Entry 1MHZ (X-ray diffraction, 2.70 A resolution); this record covers chains D and G of the 3 polymer chains in the assembly.

== Chain D ==
Molecule: Methane monooxygenase hydroxylase
Organism: Methylosinus trichosporium
Notes: EC 1.14.13.25
Reference sequence: P27353 (MEMA_METTR); aligned to UniProt positions 1-521 over residues 6-526 (the alignment contains insertions or deletions, so no single offset holds)
Chain sequence (521 residues; row label = number of the first residue in the row):
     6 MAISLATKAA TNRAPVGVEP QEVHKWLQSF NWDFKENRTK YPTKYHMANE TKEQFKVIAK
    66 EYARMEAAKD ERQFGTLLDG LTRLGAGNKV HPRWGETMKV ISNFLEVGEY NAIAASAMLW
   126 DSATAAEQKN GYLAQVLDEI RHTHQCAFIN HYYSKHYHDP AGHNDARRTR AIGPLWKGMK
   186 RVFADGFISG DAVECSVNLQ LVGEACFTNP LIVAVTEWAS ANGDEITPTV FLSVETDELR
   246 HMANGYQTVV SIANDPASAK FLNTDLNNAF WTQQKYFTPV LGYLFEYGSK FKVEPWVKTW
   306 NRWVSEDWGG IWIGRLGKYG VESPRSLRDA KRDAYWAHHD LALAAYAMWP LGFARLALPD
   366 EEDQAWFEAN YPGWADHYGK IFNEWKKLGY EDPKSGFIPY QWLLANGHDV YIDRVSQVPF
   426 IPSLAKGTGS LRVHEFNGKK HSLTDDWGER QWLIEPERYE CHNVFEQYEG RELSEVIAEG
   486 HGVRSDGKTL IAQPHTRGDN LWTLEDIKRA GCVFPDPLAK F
Unresolved in the structure: 6-16
Differences from the reference sequence: conflict Trp37 (Arg in P27353), Gly195 (Arg in P27353), Glu209 (Asp in P27353), Ala210 (Thr in P27353), Ser225 (Ile in P27353), Ala226 (Gly in P27353), Ser331 (Val330 in P27353), Gly357 (Ala356 in P27353); insertion (329)
Ion coordination: Fe ion site 1: Glu114, Glu144, His147; Fe ion site 2: Glu144, Glu209, Glu243, His246

== Chain G ==
Molecule: Methane monooxygenase hydroxylase
Organism: Methylosinus trichosporium
Notes: EC 1.14.13.25
Reference sequence: P27355 (MEMG_METTR); residues 1-169 here = UniProt positions 1-169
Chain sequence (169 residues; each row starts with the number of its first residue):
     1 MAKREPIHDN SIRTEWEAKI AKLTSVDQAT KFIQDFRLAY TSPFRKSYDI DVDYQYIERK
    61 IEEKLSVLKT EKLPVADLIT KATTGEDAAA VEATWIAKIK AAKSKYEAEA IHIEFRQLYK
   121 PPVLPVNVFL RTDAALGTVL MEIRNTDYYG TPLEGLRKER GVKVLHLQA
Unresolved in the structure: 1, 169
Differences from the reference sequence: conflict Ala88 (Arg in P27355), Glu109 (Asp in P27355), Ala110 (Gly in P27355), Arg160 (Pro in P27355)

== Chain D / chain G interface ==
Contacting residue pairs (90; chain D residue first):
  Lys45(D) with Ala134(G)
  Pro47(D) with Ala134(G); Thr138(G); Met141(G)
  Thr48(D) with Thr138(G), hydrogen bond (backbone-side chain); Met141(G)
  Lys49(D) with Met141(G); Glu142(G); Asn145(G), hydrogen bond
  Asp196(D) with Met141(G)
  Phe266(D) with Glu142(G); Asn145(G); Thr146(G)
  Thr269(D) with Tyr148(G); Tyr149(G), hydrogen bond (backbone-side chain)
  Asn272(D) with Tyr149(G), hydrogen bond
  Asn273(D) with Tyr148(G), hydrogen bond; Tyr149(G), hydrogen bond
  Arg330(D) with Tyr149(G)
  Phe425(D) with Gln168(G)
  Pro427(D) with Gln168(G)
  Ser435(D) with Gln168(G)
  Leu436(D) with His166(G); Leu167(G); Gln168(G), hydrogen bond (backbone-side chain)
  Arg437(D) with Leu153(G); His166(G); Leu167(G)
  Val438(D) with Val164(G); Leu165(G), hydrogen bond (backbone-backbone); His166(G), hydrogen bond (backbone-backbone)
  His439(D) with Arg157(G); Val162(G); Lys163(G); Val164(G)
  Glu440(D) with Val162(G); Lys163(G), salt bridge; Leu165(G)
  Phe441(D) with Pro43(G); Phe44(G), hydrophobic; Arg160(G)
  Asn442(D) with Pro43(G), hydrogen bond (side chain-backbone); Phe44(G); Arg45(G), hydrogen bond (side chain-backbone); Tyr48(G)
  Lys444(D) with Tyr48(G); Asp51(G), salt bridge
  Lys445(D) with Leu165(G)
  Asp451(D) with Leu153(G)
  Trp452(D) with Tyr149(G), hydrophobic
  Glu454(D) with Leu153(G); Arg157(G), salt bridge
  Arg455(D) with Tyr148(G), hydrogen bond (side chain-backbone); Tyr149(G); Thr151(G), hydrogen bond (side chain-backbone); Leu156(G)
  Gln456(D) with Tyr148(G)
  Leu458(D) with Leu156(G), hydrophobic; Arg157(G); Arg160(G), hydrogen bond (backbone-side chain); Val162(G), hydrophobic
  Ile459(D) with Arg144(G), hydrogen bond (backbone-side chain); Tyr148(G), hydrophobic; Leu156(G), hydrophobic; Arg160(G)
  Glu460(D) with Arg144(G); Tyr148(G), hydrogen bond
  Pro461(D) with Pro43(G); Arg144(G); Arg160(G)
  Glu462(D) with Pro43(G); Arg144(G), salt bridge
  Glu465(D) with Ser42(G); Pro43(G); Arg45(G), salt bridge
  His467(D) with Asp51(G), salt bridge; Val52(G); Gln55(G)
  Glu471(D) with Arg4(G)
  Gln472(D) with Arg4(G); Val52(G)
  Glu474(D) with Ala2(G), hydrogen bond (side chain-backbone); Lys3(G); Arg4(G), hydrogen bond (backbone-backbone)
  Gly475(D) with Lys3(G)
  Arg476(D) with Arg4(G); Pro6(G)
  Glu484(D) with Pro6(G); Ile7(G), hydrogen bond (side chain-backbone)
  Phe526(D) with Leu165(G)
Also at the interface, not in a pair above, chain D (46 interface residues in all): Lys265, Asp270, Gly434, Trp457, Tyr473
Also at the interface, not in a pair above, chain G (44 interface residues in all): Glu5, His8, Tyr54, Lys105, Glu109, Ile113, Gly137, Gly150, Pro152, Gly161

== Summary ==
The interface between chain D and chain G involves 46 residues on one side and 44 on the other; the contacts
include 19 hydrogen bonds and 6 salt bridges. Polar contacts include Glu440(D)-Lys163(G), Lys444(D)-Asp51(G)
and Glu454(D)-Arg157(G). Glu114(D), Glu144(D) and His147(D) coordinate Fe ion site 1.
Chain D is Methane monooxygenase hydroxylase and chain G is Methane monooxygenase hydroxylase, both from
Methylosinus trichosporium; the structure, Methane monooxygenase hydroxylase, was determined by X-ray
diffraction (same publication as 1MHY).
